PDB entry 6CX5 | X-ray diffraction, 2.40 A resolution | chains A and C of the 4 polymer chains in the assembly

[Chain A]
Protein: Antigen-presenting glycoprotein CD1d1
Organism: Mus musculus
Reference sequence: A0A0R4J090 (A0A0R4J090_MOUSE); residues 1-279 here correspond to UniProt positions 19-297 (UniProt number = residue number + 18)
Amino-acid sequence (285 residues; row label = number of the first residue in the row):
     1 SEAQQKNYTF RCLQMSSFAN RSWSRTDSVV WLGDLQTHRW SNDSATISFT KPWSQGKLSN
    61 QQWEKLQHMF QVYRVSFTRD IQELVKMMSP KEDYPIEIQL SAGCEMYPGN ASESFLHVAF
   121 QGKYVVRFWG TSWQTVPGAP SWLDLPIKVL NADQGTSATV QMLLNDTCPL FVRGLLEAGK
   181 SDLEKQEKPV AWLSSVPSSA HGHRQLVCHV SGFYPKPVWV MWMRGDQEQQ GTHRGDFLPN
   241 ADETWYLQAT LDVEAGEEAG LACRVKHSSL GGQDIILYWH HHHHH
Unresolved in the structure: 1-6, 110-111, 197-203, 280-285
Sequence notes: expression tag (280-285)
Disulfides: C104-C168, C208-C263
Glycans and other covalent adducts: N-acetylglucosamine (NAG) linked to N20, N42; glycan linked to N165
Metal / ion sites: Na+: D80 (shared with L99(C) of chain C)
Ligand contacts: FJM ((5R,6S,7S)-5,6-dihydroxy-7-(octanoylamino)-N-(8-phenyloctyl)-8-{[(2S,3R,4S,5R,6R)-3,4,5-trihydroxy-6-(hydroxymethyl)tetrahydro-2H-pyran-2-yl]oxy}octanamide (non-preferred name)): M69, V72, Y73, S76, F77, D80, I81, L84, V85, M88, I96, I98, L100, L116, V118, F120, V126, W133, W142, L143, P146, L150, D153, G155, T156, T159, V160, L163

[Chain C]
Protein: Chimeric T cell antigen receptor alpha chain Va14, Va24, Ja18
Organism: Mus musculus
Amino-acid sequence (209 residues; row label = number of the first residue in the row; numbering starts at 0):
     0 MKTQVEQSPQ SLVVRQGENC VLQCNYSVTP DNHLRWFKQD TGKGLVSLTV LVDQKDKTSN
    60 GRYSATLDKD AKHSTLHITA TLLDDTATYI CVVGDRGSAL GRLHFGAGTQ LIVIPDIQNP
   120 DPAVYQLRDS KSSDKSVCLF TDFDSQTNVS QSKDSDVYIT DKCVLDMRSM DFKSNSAVAW
   180 SNKSDFACAN AFNNSIIPED TFFPSPESS
Unresolved in the structure: 0-1, 151-152, 183, 205-208
Disulfides: C23-C90, C137-C187
Metal / ion sites: Na+: L99 (shared with D80(A) of chain A)
Ligand contacts: FJM ((5R,6S,7S)-5,6-dihydroxy-7-(octanoylamino)-N-(8-phenyloctyl)-8-{[(2S,3R,4S,5R,6R)-3,4,5-trihydroxy-6-(hydroxymethyl)tetrahydro-2H-pyran-2-yl]oxy}octanamide (non-preferred name)): P29, D30, N31, D94, R95, G96

[Interface between chain A and chain C]
Pairs across the interface (14):
  V72(A) with P29(C)
  S76(A) with P29(C); R95(C), hydrogen bond (backbone-side chain)
  R79(A) with D94(C), salt bridge; R95(C); L99(C), hydrogen bond (side chain-backbone); R101(C)
  D80(A) with R95(C), salt bridge; L99(C)
  E83(A) with R101(C), salt bridge
  V149(A) with S97(C); L99(C), hydrophobic
  A152(A) with G96(C)
  D153(A) with G96(C)
Also at the interface, not in a pair above, chain A (11 interface residues in all): L84, K86, L150
Also at the interface, not in a pair above, chain C (9 interface residues in all): T28, G100

[Summary]
11 residues of chain A and 9 residues of chain C are in contact, with 2 hydrogen bonds and 3 salt bridges.
Polar pairs include R79(A)-D94(C), D80(A)-R95(C) and E83(A)-R101(C). Compound FJM is bound between chain A and
chain C.
Chain A is Antigen-presenting glycoprotein CD1d1 and chain C is Chimeric T cell antigen receptor alpha chain
Va14, Va24, Ja18, both from Mus musculus; the structure, Structure of alpha-GSA[8,8P] bound by CD1d and in
complex with the Va14Vb8.2 TCR, was determined by X-ray diffraction (same publication as 6C5M, 6C69, 6C6A,
6C6C, 6C6E, 6C6H and 10 further entries).
